8EAG - chains A and F of the 7 polymer chains in the assembly; structure by electron microscopy, 3.01 A resolution.

== Chain A ==
Molecule: Minichromosome maintenance protein MCM
Organism: Saccharolobus solfataricus P2
Notes: EC 3.6.4.12
Reference sequence: Q9UXG1 (MCM_SACS2); aligned to UniProt positions 2-609 over residues 2-609 (the alignment contains insertions or deletions, so no single offset holds)
Chain sequence (610 residues; row label = number of the first residue in the row; numbering starts at 0):
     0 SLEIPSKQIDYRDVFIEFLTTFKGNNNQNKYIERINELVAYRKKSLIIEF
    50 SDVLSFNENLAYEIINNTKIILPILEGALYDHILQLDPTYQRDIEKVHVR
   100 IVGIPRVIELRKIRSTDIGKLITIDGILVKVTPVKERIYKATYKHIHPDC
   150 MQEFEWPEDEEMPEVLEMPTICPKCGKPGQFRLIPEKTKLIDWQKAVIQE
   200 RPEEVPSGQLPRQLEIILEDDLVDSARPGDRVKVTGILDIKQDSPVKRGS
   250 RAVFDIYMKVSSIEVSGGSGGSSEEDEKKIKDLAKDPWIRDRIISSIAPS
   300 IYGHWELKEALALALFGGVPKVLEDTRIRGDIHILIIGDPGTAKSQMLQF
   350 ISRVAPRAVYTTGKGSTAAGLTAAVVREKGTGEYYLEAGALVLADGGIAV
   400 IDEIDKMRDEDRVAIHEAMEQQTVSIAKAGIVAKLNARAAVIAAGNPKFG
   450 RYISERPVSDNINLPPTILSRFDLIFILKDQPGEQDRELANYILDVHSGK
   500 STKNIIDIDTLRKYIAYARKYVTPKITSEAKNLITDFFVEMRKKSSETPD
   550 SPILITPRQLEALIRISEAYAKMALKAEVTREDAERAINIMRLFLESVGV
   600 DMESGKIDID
Not modelled in the structure: 0-104, 266-609
Sequence notes: expression tag (0-1); conflict Gly266 (Leu269 in Q9UXG1), Gly267 (Asp270 in Q9UXG1), Ser268 (Glu271 in Q9UXG1), Gly269 (Val272 in Q9UXG1), Gly270 (Ile273 in Q9UXG1), Ser271 (Ile274 in Q9UXG1)
Ion coordination: Zn2+: His144, Cys149, Cys171, Cys174

== Chain F ==
Molecule: Minichromosome maintenance protein MCM
Organism: Saccharolobus solfataricus P2
Notes: EC 3.6.4.12
Reference sequence: Q9UXG1 (MCM_SACS2); residue numbers follow UniProt; this construct covers 2-265, 269-612
Chain sequence (610 residues; row label = number of the first residue in the row; note: 3 numbers in that range are skipped by the numbering (no residue carries them; nothing is unmodelled there); numbering starts at 0):
     0 SLEIPSKQIDYRDVFIEFLTTFKGNNNQNKYIERINELVAYRKKSLIIEF
    50 SDVLSFNENLAYEIINNTKIILPILEGALYDHILQLDPTYQRDIEKVHVR
   100 IVGIPRVIELRKIRSTDIGKLITIDGILVKVTPVKERIYKATYKHIHPDC
   150 MQEFEWPEDEEMPEVLEMPTICPKCGKPGQFRLIPEKTKLIDWQKAVIQE
   200 RPEEVPSGQLPRQLEIILEDDLVDSARPGDRVKVTGILDIKQDSPVKRGS
   250 RAVFDIYMKVSSIEVS
   269 GGSGGSSEEDEKKIKDLAKDPWIRDRIISSIAPSIYGHWELKEALALALF
   319 GGVPKVLEDTRIRGDIHILIIGDPGTAKSQMLQFISRVAPRAVYTTGKGS
   369 TAAGLTAAVVREKGTGEYYLEAGALVLADGGIAVIDEIDKMRDEDRVAIH
   419 EAMEQQTVSIAKAGIVAKLNARAAVIAAGNPKFGRYISERPVSDNINLPP
   469 TILSRFDLIFILKDQPGEQDRELANYILDVHSGKSTKNIIDIDTLRKYIA
   519 YARKYVTPKITSEAKNLITDFFVEMRKKSSETPDSPILITPRQLEALIRI
   569 SEAYAKMALKAEVTREDAERAINIMRLFLESVGVDMESGKIDID
Not modelled in the structure: 0-104, 269-274, 605-612
Sequence notes: expression tag (0-1); conflict Gly269 (Leu in Q9UXG1), Gly270 (Asp in Q9UXG1), Ser271 (Glu in Q9UXG1), Gly272 (Val in Q9UXG1), Gly273 (Ile in Q9UXG1), Ser274 (Ile in Q9UXG1)
Ion coordination: Zn2+: His144, Cys149, Cys171, Cys174
Ligand contacts: 08T ([[[(2R,3S,4R,5R)-5-(6-aminopurin-9-yl)-3,4-bis(oxidanyl)oxolan-2-yl]methoxy-oxidanyl-phosphoryl]oxy-oxidanyl-phosphoryl]oxy-tris(fluoranyl)beryllium): Glu422, Gln423, Arg473, Pro559, Arg560, Glu563
Curated features (UniProtKB/Swiss-Prot):
  - motif: Ser472 to Asp475 (Arginine finger)
  - binding site (ATP): Gly340 to Ser347
  - mutagenesis: Leu189 (L189D: Predominantly monomeric and loss of helicase activity; when associated with R-191), Asp191 (D191R: Predominantly monomeric and loss of helicase activity; when associated with D-189), Glu202 to Val204 (Loss of helicase activity), Phe318 (F318A: No effect on helicase and ATPase activity), Glu326 to Asp327 (Impairs helicase activity; when associated with A-329), Arg329 (R329A: Impairs helicase activity; when associated with 326-A-A-327), Arg331 (R331A: Loss of helicase and ATPase activity), Lys346 (K346A: Loss of helicase and ATPase activity; K346A: Sharp decrease in ATPase activity. Almost devoid of helicase activity), Arg359 (R359A: Loss of helicase and reduction of ATPase activity), Lys366 (K366E: Loss of helicase and reduction of ATPase activity), Thr374 (T374E: Reduction of helicase and gain of ATPase activity), Asp404 (D404A: Loss of helicase and ATPase activity), 9 further mutagenesis entries in UniProt
From the paper describing this entry:
  - catalytic residues: Glu405 (citing earlier work)

== How chain A and chain F interact ==
Pairs across the interface (32):
  Val130(A) with Arg211(F)
  Pro132(A) with Arg211(F)
  Lys134(A) with Val252(F); Phe253(F); Asp254(F), salt bridge
  Glu135(A) with Arg113(F); Ser114(F), hydrogen bond (side chain-backbone); Val252(F); Phe253(F), hydrogen bond (backbone-backbone)
  Arg136(A) with Ala251(F); Val252(F)
  Ile137(A) with Ala251(F), hydrogen bond (backbone-backbone); Phe253(F), hydrophobic
  Ile145(A) with Trp155(F), hydrophobic
  Glu163(A) with Ser249(F), hydrogen bond (backbone-side chain); Ala251(F)
  Val164(A) with Ser249(F)
  Leu165(A) with Ser249(F)
  Gln179(A) with Met167(F); Thr169(F), hydrogen bond
  Arg181(A) with Glu159(F), salt bridge; Pro162(F); Glu166(F), salt bridge
  Pro184(A) with Ile239(F), hydrophobic
  Leu189(A) with Ser114(F); Ile239(F), hydrophobic
  Asp191(A) with Arg113(F); Ser114(F), hydrogen bond
  Trp192(A) with Val252(F), hydrophobic
  Asp223(A) with Arg110(F), salt bridge
  Asp242(A) with Gly248(F); Ser249(F)
Other interface residues (no listed pair), chain A (27 interface residues in all): Thr131, Val133, Lys143, Pro147, Pro162, Ile190, Val222, Arg226, Gln241
Other interface residues (no listed pair), chain F (24 interface residues in all): Ile117, Ile170, Ser206, Pro244, Arg247, Arg250, Ile255

== Overview ==
27 residues of chain A face 24 of chain F across their interface; the contacts include 6 hydrogen bonds and 4
salt bridges. Polar contacts include Lys134(A)-Asp254(F), Arg181(A)-Glu159(F) and Arg181(A)-Glu166(F). Bound
to chain F: compound 08T. UniProt lists 8 ATP-binding residues and 31 mutagenesis sites on chain F. The paper
reports the catalytic residue Glu405(F).
Chain A and chain F are both Minichromosome maintenance protein MCM (Saccharolobus solfataricus P2); the
structure, SsoMCM hexamer bound to Mg/ADP-BeFx and 12-mer oligo-dT. Class 2, was determined by electron
microscopy, deposited together with 8EAF, 8EAH, 8EAJ, 8EAK, 8EAL and 8EAM.
